PDB entry 6AT1 | X-ray diffraction, 2.60 A resolution | chains C and D of the 4 polymer chains in the assembly

# Chain C
Protein: Aspartate carbamoyltransferase (T state), catalytic chain
From: Escherichia coli
Notes: EC 2.1.3.2
UniProt: P0A786 (PYRB_ECOLI); residues 1-310 here = UniProt positions 1-310
Amino-acid sequence (310 residues; numbered 1 to 310; the number before each row is that of its first residue):
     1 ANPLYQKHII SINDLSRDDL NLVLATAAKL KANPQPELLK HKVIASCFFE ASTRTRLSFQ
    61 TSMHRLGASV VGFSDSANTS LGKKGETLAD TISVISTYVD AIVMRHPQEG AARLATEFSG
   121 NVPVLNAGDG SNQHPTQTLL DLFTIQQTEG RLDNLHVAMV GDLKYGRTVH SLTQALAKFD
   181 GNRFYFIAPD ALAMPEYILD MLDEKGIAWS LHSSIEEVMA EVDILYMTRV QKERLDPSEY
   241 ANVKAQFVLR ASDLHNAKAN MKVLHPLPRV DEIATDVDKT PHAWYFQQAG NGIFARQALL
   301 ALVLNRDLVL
Sequence notes: conflict Gln60 (Glu in P0A786), Gln147 (Glu in P0A786), Glu149 (Gln in P0A786), Glu196 (Gln in P0A786)

# Chain D
Protein: Aspartate carbamoyltransferase regulatory chain
From: Escherichia coli
UniProt: P0A7F3 (PYRI_ECOLI); residues 2-153 here correspond to UniProt positions 1-152 (UniProt number = residue number - 1)
Amino-acid sequence (153 residues; numbered 1 to 153; the number before each row is that of its first residue):
     1 MTHDNKLGVE AIKRGTVIDH IPAQIGFKLL SLFKLTETDQ RITIGLNLPS GEMGRKDLIK
    61 IENTFLSEDQ VDQLALYAPQ ATVNRIDNYE VVGKSRPSLP ERIDNVLVCP NSNCISHAEP
   121 VSSSFAVRKR ANDIALKCKY CEKEFSHNVV LAN
Unresolved in the structure: 1-7
Sequence notes: conflict Gly8 (Gln7 in P0A7F3)
Metal / ion sites: Zn2+: Cys109, Cys114, Cys138, Cys141

# Chain C / chain D interface
Residue-residue contacts (33):
  Ser11(C) - Glu142(D)  hydrogen bond
  Asn13(C) - Lys137(D)
  Asn13(C) - Glu142(D)
  Thr87(C) - Glu119(D)
  Leu88(C) - Glu119(D)  hydrogen bond (backbone-side chain)
  Ala89(C) - Glu119(D)  hydrogen bond (backbone-side chain)
  Pro107(C) - Asn113(D)  hydrogen bond (backbone-side chain)
  Gln108(C) - Asn113(D)
  Gln108(C) - Cys114(D)  hydrogen bond (side chain-backbone)
  Gln108(C) - Ile115(D)
  Glu109(C) - Asn111(D)  hydrogen bond
  Glu109(C) - Asn113(D)  hydrogen bond (backbone-backbone)
  Glu109(C) - Cys114(D)
  Glu109(C) - Ile115(D)  hydrogen bond (backbone-backbone)
  Glu109(C) - Cys141(D)
  Glu109(C) - Lys143(D)
  Gly110(C) - Ile115(D)
  Gly110(C) - Tyr140(D)
  Ala111(C) - Ile115(D)
  Arg113(C) - Lys139(D)  hydrogen bond (side chain-backbone)
  Arg113(C) - Tyr140(D)
  Arg113(C) - Glu142(D)  salt bridge
  Leu114(C) - Glu119(D)
  Leu114(C) - Val121(D)  hydrophobic
  Glu117(C) - Val121(D)
  Glu117(C) - Lys139(D)  salt bridge
  Glu117(C) - Tyr140(D)  hydrogen bond
  Ser131(C) - Lys143(D)  hydrogen bond
  Asn132(C) - Tyr140(D)
  Asn132(C) - Cys141(D)
  Asn132(C) - Glu142(D)  hydrogen bond
  Gln133(C) - Glu142(D)
  Glu204(C) - Arg130(D)  salt bridge
Interface residues without a listed pair, chain C (19 interface residues in all): His106, Phe118
Interface residues without a listed pair, chain D (14 interface residues in all): Pro120

# In short
Chain C and chain D form an interface of 19 and 14 residues respectively, with 12 hydrogen bonds and 3 salt
bridges. Polar pairs include Arg113(C)-Glu142(D), Glu117(C)-Lys139(D) and Glu204(C)-Arg130(D). Cys109(D),
Cys114(D), Cys138(D) and Cys141(D) coordinate Zn2+.
Chain C is Aspartate carbamoyltransferase (T state), catalytic chain and chain D is Aspartate
carbamoyltransferase regulatory chain, both from Escherichia coli; the structure, Structural consequences of
effector binding to the T state of aspartate carbamoyltransferase. crystal structures of the ..., was
determined by X-ray diffraction together with 4AT1 and 5AT1 from the same study.
